PDB entry 7BBC | X-ray diffraction, 1.84 A resolution | chain A

[Chain A]
Protein: PLL lectin
Source organism: Photorhabdus laumondii
UniProt: A0A329WTS5 (A0A329WTS5_9GAMM); residues 1-368 here correspond to UniProt positions 8-375 (UniProt number = residue number + 7)
Chain sequence (381 residues; row label = number of the first residue in the row):
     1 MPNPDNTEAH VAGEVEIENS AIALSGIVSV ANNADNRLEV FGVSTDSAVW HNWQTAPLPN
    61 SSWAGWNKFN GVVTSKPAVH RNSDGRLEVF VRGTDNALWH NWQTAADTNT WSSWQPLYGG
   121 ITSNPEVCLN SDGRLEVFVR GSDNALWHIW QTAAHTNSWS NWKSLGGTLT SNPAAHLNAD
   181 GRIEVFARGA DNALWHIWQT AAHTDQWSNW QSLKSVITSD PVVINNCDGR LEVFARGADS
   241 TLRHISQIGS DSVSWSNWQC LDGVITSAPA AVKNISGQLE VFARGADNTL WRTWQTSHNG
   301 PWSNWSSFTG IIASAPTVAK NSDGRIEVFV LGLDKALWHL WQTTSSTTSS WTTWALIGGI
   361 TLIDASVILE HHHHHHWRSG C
Unresolved in the structure: 1-16, 371-381
Sequence notes: conflict His10 (Tyr17 in A0A329WTS5), Val139 (Ala146 in A0A329WTS5); expression tag (369-381)
Disulfide bonds: Cys260 forms a disulfide with the same residue of a neighbouring copy of this chain
Ligand contacts:
  - alpha-L-fucopyranose (FUC), molecule 1: Gly71, Val72, Val73, Val91, Arg92, Gly93, Thr94, Asp95, Trp99, Trp114
  - alpha-L-fucopyranose (FUC), molecule 2: Gly119, Gly120, Ile121, Val139, Gly141, Ser142, Asp143, Trp147, Trp162
  - alpha-L-fucopyranose (FUC), molecule 3: Gly310, Ile311, Ile312, Val330, Gly332, Leu333, Asp334, Trp338, Trp354
  - alpha-L-fucopyranose / beta-L-fucopyranose, molecule 1: Gly71, Val72, Val73, Val91, Arg92, Gly93, Thr94, Asp95, Trp99, Trp114
  - alpha-L-fucopyranose / beta-L-fucopyranose, molecule 2: Gly119, Gly120, Ile121, Val139, Gly141, Ser142, Asp143, Trp147, Trp162
  - alpha-L-fucopyranose / beta-L-fucopyranose, molecule 3: Gly310, Ile311, Ile312, Val330, Leu331, Gly332, Leu333, Asp334, Trp338, Trp354
  - beta-L-fucopyranose (FUL), molecule 1: Gly71, Val72, Val73, Val91, Arg92, Gly93, Thr94, Asp95, Trp99, Trp114
  - beta-L-fucopyranose (FUL), molecule 2: Gly119, Gly120, Ile121, Val139, Gly141, Ser142, Asp143, Trp147, Trp162
  - beta-L-fucopyranose (FUL), molecule 3: Gly310, Ile311, Ile312, Val330, Leu331, Gly332, Leu333, Asp334, Trp338, Trp354
Reported in the primary citation:
  - binding site for alpha-L-fucopyranose: Val72, Thr94, Asp95, Trp99, Trp114, Gly120, Ser142, Ile311, Leu333
  - binding site for beta-L-fucopyranose: Val72

[Summary]
Ligands of chain A: 3 copies of beta-L-fucopyranose, 3 copies of alpha-L-fucopyranose and 3 copies of a
glycan. From the paper: a binding site for alpha-L-fucopyranose at Val72, Thr94 and Asp95 among others; a
binding site for beta-L-fucopyranose at Val72.
Chain A is PLL lectin (Photorhabdus laumondii); the structure, Joint X-ray/neutron room temperature structure
of perdeuterated PLL lectin in complex with perdeuterated L-fucose, was determined by X-ray diffraction
together with 7B7C, 7B7E, 7B7F, 7BB4 and 7BBI from the same study.
